Entry 3N0C (X-ray diffraction, 2.30 A resolution); this record covers chains A and D of the 4 polymer chains in the assembly.

# Chain A (and D)
Protein: Thymidylate synthase thyX
From: Thermotoga maritima
Notes: EC 2.1.1.148; chain D of this document is another copy of the same molecule, construct and numbering; everything in this record applies to it too
UniProtKB: Q9WYT0 (THYX_THEMA); residues 1-220 here = UniProt positions 1-220
Chain sequence (232 residues; each row starts with the number of its first residue; numbers below 1 keep their minus sign (Met-11 is residue -11)):
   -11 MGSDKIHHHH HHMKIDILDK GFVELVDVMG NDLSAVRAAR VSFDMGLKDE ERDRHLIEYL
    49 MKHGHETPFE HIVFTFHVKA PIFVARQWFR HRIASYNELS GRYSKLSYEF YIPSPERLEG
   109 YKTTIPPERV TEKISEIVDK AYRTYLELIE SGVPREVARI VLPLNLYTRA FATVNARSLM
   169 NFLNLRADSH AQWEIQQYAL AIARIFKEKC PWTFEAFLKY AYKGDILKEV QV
Disordered / not traced: -11 to -1, 216-220 (chain D: -11 to 0, 32-36, 216-220)
Construct notes: expression tag (-11 to 0); engineered mutation Ala158 (Phe in Q9WYT0), Ala160 (Trp in Q9WYT0)
Small-molecule neighbours:
  - FAD (flavin-adenine dinucleotide), molecule 1: Ser30, Thr55, Glu58, Ile81, Asn163, Arg165, Ser166
  - FAD, molecule 2: Arg78, His79, Arg80, Ile81, Ser166, Asn169, Leu173, Arg174, His178, Ala179
  - FAD, molecule 3: Ala82, Ser83, Tyr84, Asn85, Glu86, Ser88, Arg90, Tyr91
  - 2'-deoxyuridine 5'-monophosphate (UMP), molecule 1: Arg74, Gln75, Arg78, Arg174
  - 2'-deoxyuridine 5'-monophosphate (UMP), molecule 2: Phe77, Glu86, Leu87, Ser88, Gly89, Arg90, Arg147
Curated features (UniProtKB/Swiss-Prot):
  - motif: Arg78 to Ser88 (ThyX motif)
  - active site: Arg174 (Involved in ionization of N3 of dUMP, leading to its activation)
  - binding site (FAD): Thr55, Arg78 to Ile81, Glu86, Asn163 to Arg165, Asn169
  - binding site (dUMP): Gln75 to Arg78, Glu86 to Arg90, Arg147, Arg174
  - mutagenesis: His53 (H53A: Shows 1.39% of wild-type activity), Ser88 (S88A/C: Still catalytically active although shows a large decrease in activity), Arg90 (R90A: Binds dUMP 670-fold weaker than wild-type), Glu144 (E144A: Shows 0.113% of wild-type activity; E144R: Shows 0.016% of wild-type activity), Arg174 (R174A: Still catalytically active although only shows 0.0008% of wild-type activity. Binds dUMP 7300-fold weaker than wild-type; R174K: Loss of catalytic activity)

# How chain A and chain D interact
Residue-residue contacts (83):
  Ile70(A) - Arg74(D)
  Ile70(A) - Leu152(D)  hydrophobic
  Phe71(A) - Ile148(D)  hydrophobic
  Arg74(A) - Ile70(D)
  Arg74(A) - Arg74(D)
  Arg74(A) - Glu86(D)  salt bridge
  Gln75(A) - Arg90(D)
  Gln75(A) - Arg147(D)
  Phe77(A) - Arg78(D)
  Arg78(A) - Phe77(D)
  Arg78(A) - Tyr84(D)  hydrogen bond (side chain-backbone)
  Arg80(A) - Arg80(D)
  Arg80(A) - Ala82(D)  hydrogen bond (side chain-backbone)
  Arg80(A) - Ser83(D)
  Ala82(A) - Arg80(D)  hydrogen bond (backbone-side chain)
  Ser83(A) - Arg80(D)
  Tyr84(A) - Arg78(D)  hydrogen bond (backbone-side chain)
  Glu86(A) - Arg74(D)  salt bridge
  Arg90(A) - Gln75(D)
  Arg90(A) - His178(D)  hydrogen bond (side chain-backbone)
  Arg90(A) - Ala179(D)
  Arg90(A) - Gln180(D)
  Tyr99(A) - Ile148(D)
  Pro101(A) - Ile148(D)  hydrophobic
  Arg105(A) - Glu144(D)  salt bridge
  Arg105(A) - Val145(D)
  Tyr109(A) - Pro142(D)
  Thr111(A) - Ser139(D)
  Thr111(A) - Gly140(D)
  Thr111(A) - Val141(D)
  Thr112(A) - Ser139(D)  hydrogen bond (backbone-backbone)
  Ile113(A) - Ser139(D)
  Val118(A) - Val141(D)  hydrophobic
  Lys121(A) - Glu135(D)  salt bridge
  Ile122(A) - Val149(D)  hydrophobic
  Ile125(A) - Lys128(D)
  Ile125(A) - Ala129(D)
  Ile125(A) - Thr132(D)
  Ile125(A) - Val149(D)  hydrophobic
  Lys128(A) - Ile125(D)
  Ala129(A) - Ile125(D)  hydrophobic
  Thr132(A) - Ile125(D)
  Glu135(A) - Lys121(D)  salt bridge
  Ser139(A) - Thr111(D)
  Ser139(A) - Thr112(D)  hydrogen bond (backbone-backbone)
  Ser139(A) - Ile113(D)
  Gly140(A) - Thr111(D)
  Val141(A) - Leu106(D)  hydrophobic
  Val141(A) - Val118(D)  hydrophobic
  Pro142(A) - Leu106(D)
  Pro142(A) - Tyr109(D)
  Glu144(A) - Arg105(D)  salt bridge
  Glu144(A) - Gln180(D)  hydrogen bond (backbone-side chain)
  Val145(A) - Arg105(D)
  Arg147(A) - Phe71(D)
  Arg147(A) - Gln75(D)
  Arg147(A) - Leu152(D)
  Arg147(A) - Gln180(D)  hydrogen bond
  Ile148(A) - Phe71(D)  hydrophobic
  Ile148(A) - Tyr99(D)
  Ile148(A) - Pro101(D)
  Ile148(A) - Pro151(D)
  Ile148(A) - Leu152(D)  hydrogen bond (backbone-backbone)
  Ile148(A) - Asn153(D)  hydrogen bond (backbone-backbone)
  Val149(A) - Ile122(D)  hydrophobic
  Val149(A) - Ile125(D)
  Val149(A) - Pro151(D)
  Leu150(A) - Pro151(D)
  Leu150(A) - Leu152(D)  hydrogen bond (backbone-backbone)
  Pro151(A) - Ile148(D)
  Pro151(A) - Val149(D)
  Pro151(A) - Leu150(D)
  Pro151(A) - Pro151(D)  hydrophobic
  Leu152(A) - Arg147(D)
  Leu152(A) - Ile148(D)  hydrogen bond (backbone-backbone)
  Leu152(A) - Leu150(D)  hydrogen bond (backbone-backbone)
  Leu152(A) - Leu152(D)  hydrophobic
  Asn153(A) - Ile148(D)  hydrogen bond (backbone-backbone)
  His178(A) - Arg90(D)  hydrogen bond (backbone-side chain)
  Ala179(A) - Arg90(D)
  Gln180(A) - Arg90(D)  hydrogen bond
  Gln180(A) - Glu144(D)  hydrogen bond (side chain-backbone)
  Gln180(A) - Arg147(D)
Other interface residues (no listed pair), chain A (50 interface residues in all): Asn85, Tyr91, Leu106, Lys110, Leu136, Thr156, Trp181
Other interface residues (no listed pair), chain D (48 interface residues in all): Ala73, Asn85, Lys110, Leu136

# In short
The interface between chain A and chain D involves 50 residues on one side and 48 on the other, with 18
hydrogen bonds and 6 salt bridges. Polar contacts include Arg74(A)-Glu86(D), Arg105(A)-Glu144(D) and
Lys121(A)-Glu135(D).
Chain A and chain D are both Thymidylate synthase thyX (Thermotoga maritima); the structure, TM0449 mutant
crystal grown by hanging drop method, was determined by X-ray diffraction (same publication as 3MZQ, 3MZR,
3N02, 3N03 and 3N0B).
